PDB entry 5T4Q | electron microscopy, 8.53 A resolution (very low resolution: no residue pairs are listed; an interface is given only as per-side residue counts) | chains J and L of the 22 polymer chains in the assembly

Chain J:
Name: ATP synthase subunit b
Organism: Escherichia coli
UniProt: P0ABA2 (ATPF_ECO57); numbering as in UniProt (aligned over 2-156)
Sequence (155 residues; row label = number of the first residue in the row):
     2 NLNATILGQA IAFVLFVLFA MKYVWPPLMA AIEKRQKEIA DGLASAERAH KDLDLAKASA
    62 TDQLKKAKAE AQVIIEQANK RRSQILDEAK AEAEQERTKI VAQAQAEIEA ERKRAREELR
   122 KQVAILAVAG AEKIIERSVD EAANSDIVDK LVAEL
Differences from the reference sequence: conflict Ala21 (Cys in P0ABA2)

Chain L:
Name: ATP synthase subunit delta
Organism: Escherichia coli
UniProt: B7MGF5 (ATPD_ECO45); residues 0-176 here correspond to UniProt positions 1-177 (UniProt number = residue number + 1)
Sequence (177 residues; numbered 0 to 176; the number before each row is that of its first residue; numbering starts at 0):
     0 MSEFITVARP YAKAAFDFAV EHQSVERWQD MLAFAAEVTK NEQMAELLSG ALAPETLAES
    60 FIAVAGEQLD ENGQNLIRVM AENGRLNALP DVLEQFIHLR AVSEATAEVD VISAAALSEQ
   120 QLAKISAAME KRLSRKVKLN AKIDKSVMAG VIIRAGDMVI DGSVRGRLER LADVLQS
Unresolved in the structure: 0-1, 162-176
Differences from the reference sequence: conflict Ala64 (Cys65 in B7MGF5), Ala140 (Cys141 in B7MGF5)

Chain J / chain L interface:
At this resolution (9 A) residue pairs are not listed: 6 residues of chain J and 10 of chain L lie at the interface.

Overview:
Chain J and chain L form an interface of 6 and 10 residues respectively.
Here chain J is ATP synthase subunit b and chain L is ATP synthase subunit delta, both from Escherichia coli.
Entry 5T4Q (Autoinhibited E. coli ATP synthase state 3) was determined by electron microscopy, deposited
together with 5T4O and 5T4P.
